6OER - chains A and I of the 9 polymer chains in the assembly; structure by electron microscopy, 3.29 A resolution.

# Chain A
Name: V(D)J recombination-activating protein 1
Source organism: Mus musculus
Notes: EC 3.1.-.-, 2.3.2.27
Reference sequence: P15919 (RAG1_MOUSE); residues 1-1040 here = UniProt positions 1-1040
Amino-acid sequence (1040 residues; each row starts with the number of its first residue):
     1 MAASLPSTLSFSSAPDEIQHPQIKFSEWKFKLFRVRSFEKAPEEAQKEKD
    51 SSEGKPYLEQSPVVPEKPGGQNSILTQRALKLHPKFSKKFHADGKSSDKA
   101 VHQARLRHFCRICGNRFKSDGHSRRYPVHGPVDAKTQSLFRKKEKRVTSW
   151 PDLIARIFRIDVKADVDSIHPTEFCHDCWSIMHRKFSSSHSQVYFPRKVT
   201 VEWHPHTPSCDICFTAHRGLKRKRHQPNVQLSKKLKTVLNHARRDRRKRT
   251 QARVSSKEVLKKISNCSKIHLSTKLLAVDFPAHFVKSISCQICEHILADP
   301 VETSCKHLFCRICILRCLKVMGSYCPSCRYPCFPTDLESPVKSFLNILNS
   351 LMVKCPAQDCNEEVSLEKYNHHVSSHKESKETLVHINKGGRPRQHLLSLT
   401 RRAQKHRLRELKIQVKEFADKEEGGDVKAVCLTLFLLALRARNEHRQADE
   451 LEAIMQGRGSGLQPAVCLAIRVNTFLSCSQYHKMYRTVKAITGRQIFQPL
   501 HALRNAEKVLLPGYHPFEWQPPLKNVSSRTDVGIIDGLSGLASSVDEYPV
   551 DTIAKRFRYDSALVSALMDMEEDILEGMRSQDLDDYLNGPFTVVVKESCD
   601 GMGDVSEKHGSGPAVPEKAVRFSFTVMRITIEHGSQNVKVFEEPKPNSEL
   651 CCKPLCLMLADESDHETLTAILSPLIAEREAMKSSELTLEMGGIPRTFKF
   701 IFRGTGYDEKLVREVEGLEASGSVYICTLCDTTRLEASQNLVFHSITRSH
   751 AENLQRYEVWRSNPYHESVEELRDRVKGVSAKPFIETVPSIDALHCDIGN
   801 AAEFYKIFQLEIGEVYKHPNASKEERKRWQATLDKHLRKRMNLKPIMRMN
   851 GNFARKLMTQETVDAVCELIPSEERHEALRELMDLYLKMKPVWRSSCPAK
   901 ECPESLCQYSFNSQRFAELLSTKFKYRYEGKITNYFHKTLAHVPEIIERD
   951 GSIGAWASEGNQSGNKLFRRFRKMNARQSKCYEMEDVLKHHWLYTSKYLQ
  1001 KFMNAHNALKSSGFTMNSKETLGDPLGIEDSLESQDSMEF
Disordered / not traced: 1-400, 1009-1040
Differences from the reference sequence: engineered mutation Gln962 (Glu in P15919)
Metal / ion sites: Ca2+ site 1: Asp600 (shared with DC17(I) of chain I); Ca2+ site 2: Asp600, Gln962 (shared with DC17(I) of chain I); Zn2+: Cys727, Cys730, His937, His942
UniProt features mapped onto this chain:
  - zinc finger: Cys290 to Arg329 (RING-type), Leu351 to Lys380 (RAG1-type)
  - DNA-binding region: Gly389 to Gln456 (NBD)
  - binding site (Zn(2+)): Cys266, His270, Cys290, Cys293, His295, Cys305, His307, Cys310, Cys313, Cys325, Cys328, Cys355, Cys360, His372, His376
  - binding site (a divalent metal cation): Asp600, Asp708
  - site: Trp893 (Essential for DNA hairpin formation, participates in base-stacking interactions near the cleavage site)
  - cross-link: Lys233 (Glycyl lysine isopeptide (Lys-Gly) (interchain with G-Cter in ubiquitin))
  - mutagenesis: Lys233 (K233M: Abolishes autoubiquitination), His307 (H307A: Displays lower E3 ligase activity and affects the joining step of V(D)J recombination), Cys325 (C325G: Loss of E3 ligase activity and affects the joining step of V(D)J recombination), Arg391 (R391A: Defects in converting nicked products to hairpins; R391L: Impairs DNA-binding and hairpin formation while maintaining some nicking activity), Arg393 (R393A: Impairs DNA-binding and hairpin formation while maintaining some nicking activity), Arg401 (R401A: Allows robust hairpin activity), Arg402 (R402A: Defects in converting nicked products to hairpins), Lys405 (K405A: Reduced hairpin activity), His406 (H406A: Allows robust hairpin activity), Arg407 (R407A: Impairs DNA-binding and reduces hairpin formation without affecting nicking activity), Asn443 (N443A: Impairs DNA-binding; when associated with A-445), His445 (H445A: Impairs DNA-binding; when associated with A-443), 22 further mutagenesis entries in UniProt
From the paper describing this entry:
  - mutagenesis - R848A: increased catalytic activity
  - conformationally variable residues (loop rearrangement): Gly610, Ser611
  - catalytic residues: Asp600, Asp708
  - mutagenesis - E962Q: abolished catalytic activity (citing earlier work)

# Chain I
Molecule: 50-nt DNA strand
Sequence (50 nucleotides; each row starts with the number of its first residue; numbers below 1 keep their minus sign (DC-3 is residue -3)):
    -3 CCTGGATCTGGCCTGTCTTACACAGTGATACAGCCCTTAACAAAAACCCG
Disordered / not traced: -3 to 0
Metal / ion sites: Ca2+ site 1: DC17 (shared with Asp600(A) of chain A)

# Chain A / chain I interface
Contacting residue pairs (31; chain A residue first):
  Arg440(A) - DC32(I)  sugar contact
  Ala441(A) - DC32(I)  phosphate contact
  Ala441(A) - DT33(I)  phosphate contact
  His445(A) - DC31(I)  phosphate contact
  His445(A) - DC32(I)  phosphate contact
  Met602(A) - DA18(I)  phosphate contact
  Gly603(A) - DA18(I)  hydrogen bond to the phosphate
  Asp708(A) - DA16(I)  phosphate contact
  Glu709(A) - DT15(I)  phosphate contact
  Glu709(A) - DA16(I)  hydrogen bond to the phosphate
  Ser721(A) - DT14(I)  base contact
  Ser721(A) - DT15(I)  hydrogen bond to the sugar
  Arg734(A) - DT14(I)  sugar contact
  His795(A) - DA16(I)  phosphate contact
  His795(A) - DC17(I)  salt bridge to the phosphate
  Arg848(A) - DC17(I)  salt bridge to the phosphate
  Arg848(A) - DA18(I)  salt bridge to the phosphate
  Lys931(A) - DC13(I)  salt bridge to the phosphate
  Lys931(A) - DT14(I)  phosphate contact
  Thr933(A) - DT14(I)  phosphate contact
  Thr933(A) - DT15(I)  hydrogen bond to the phosphate
  Asn934(A) - DT14(I)  hydrogen bond to the phosphate
  Asn934(A) - DT15(I)  hydrogen bond to the phosphate
  Tyr935(A) - DT15(I)  phosphate contact
  Tyr935(A) - DA16(I)  hydrogen bond to the phosphate
  Gln962(A) - DC19(I)  phosphate contact
  Lys966(A) - DC19(I)  phosphate contact
  Lys966(A) - DA20(I)  sugar contact
  Lys966(A) - DG21(I)  salt bridge to the phosphate
  Arg969(A) - DA18(I)  sugar contact
  Arg970(A) - DG21(I)  sugar contact
Also at the interface, not in a pair above, chain A (24 interface residues in all): Asn443, Asp600, Lys710, Gly722, Asn850

# Summary
Chain A and chain I form an interface of 24 and 12 residues respectively, with 7 hydrogen bonds and 5 salt
bridges. Among the polar pairs are Ser721(A)-DT15(I), Gly603(A)-DA18(I) and Glu709(A)-DA16(I). From the paper:
catalytic residues Asp600(A) and Asp708(A); R848A of chain A increases catalytic activity.
Here chain A is V(D)J recombination-activating protein 1 (Mus musculus) and chain I is a 50-nt DNA strand.
Entry 6OER (Cryo-EM structure of mouse RAG1/2 NFC complex (DNA2)) was determined by electron microscopy,
deposited together with 6OEM, 6OEN, 6OEO, 6OEP, 6OEQ and 6V0V.
